PDB entry 9G0J | X-ray diffraction, 1.55 A resolution | chain A

[Chain A]
Name: ATLF-like domain-containing protein
Organism: Geobacillus thermodenitrificans NG80-2
Reference sequence: A4INY2 (A4INY2_GEOTN); numbering as in UniProt (aligned over 27-235)
Chain sequence (230 residues; row label = number of the first residue in the row):
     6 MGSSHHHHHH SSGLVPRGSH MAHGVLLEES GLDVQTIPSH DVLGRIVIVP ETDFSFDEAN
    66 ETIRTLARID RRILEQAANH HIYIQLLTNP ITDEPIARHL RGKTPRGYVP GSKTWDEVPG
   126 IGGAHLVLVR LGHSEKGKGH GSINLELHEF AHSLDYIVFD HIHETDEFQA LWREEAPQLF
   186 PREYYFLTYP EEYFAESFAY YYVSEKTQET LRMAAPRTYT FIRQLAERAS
Not modelled in the structure: 6-20
Sequence notes: initiating methionine (6); expression tag (7-26)
Metal / ion sites: Zn2+: His153, His157, Glu197 (together with bicine)
Ligand contacts: bicine (BCN): Gly125, Ile126, Gly127, His153, Glu154, His157, Tyr161, Glu196, Glu197
From the paper describing this entry:
  - Zn2+ coordination: His153, His157, Glu197
  - catalytic residues: His153, Glu154, His157, Tyr190
  - conformationally variable residues (side-chain flip): Tyr190
  - specificity-determining residues: Tyr161
  - specificity-determining residues: His104 (from molecular simulation)

[Overview]
Chain A binds bicine. His153, His157 and Glu197 coordinate Zn2+. The paper reports catalytic residues His153,
Glu154 and His157 among others; Zn2+ coordination by His153, His157 and Glu197.
Chain A is ATLF-like domain-containing protein (Geobacillus thermodenitrificans NG80-2); the structure,
Structure of the PRO-PRO endopeptidase (PPEP-3) from Geobacillus thermodenitrificans, was determined by X-ray
diffraction together with 9G5J and 9G3T from the same study.
